Entry 2JK6 (X-ray diffraction, 2.95 A resolution); this record covers chains A and B.

== Chain A (and B) ==
Name: Trypanothione reductase
Source organism: Leishmania infantum
Notes: EC 1.8.1.12; chain B of this document is another copy of the same molecule, construct and numbering; everything in this record applies to it too
UniProt: A4HSF7 (A4HSF7_LEIIN); numbering as in UniProt (aligned over 1-491)
Amino-acid sequence (511 residues; numbered -19 to 491; the number before each row is that of its first residue; numbers below 1 keep their minus sign (Met-19 is residue -19)):
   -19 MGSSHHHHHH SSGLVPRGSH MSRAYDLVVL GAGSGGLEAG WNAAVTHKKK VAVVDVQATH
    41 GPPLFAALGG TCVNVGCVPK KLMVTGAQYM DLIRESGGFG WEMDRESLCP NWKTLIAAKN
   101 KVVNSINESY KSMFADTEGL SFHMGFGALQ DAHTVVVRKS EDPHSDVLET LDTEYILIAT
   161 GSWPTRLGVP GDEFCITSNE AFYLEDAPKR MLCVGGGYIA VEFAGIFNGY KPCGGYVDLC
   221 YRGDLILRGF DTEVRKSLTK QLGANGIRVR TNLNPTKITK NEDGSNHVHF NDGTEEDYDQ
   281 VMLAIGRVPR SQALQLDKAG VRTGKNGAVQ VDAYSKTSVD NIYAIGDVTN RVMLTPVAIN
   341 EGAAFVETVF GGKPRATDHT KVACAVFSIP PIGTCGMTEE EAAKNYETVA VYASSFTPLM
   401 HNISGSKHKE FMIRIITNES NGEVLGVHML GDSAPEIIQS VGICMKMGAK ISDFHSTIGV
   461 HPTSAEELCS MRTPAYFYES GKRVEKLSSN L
Disordered / not traced: -19 to 0, 490-491
Disulfide bonds: Cys52-Cys57
Small-molecule neighbours: FAD (flavin-adenine dinucleotide): Leu10, Gly11, Ala12, Gly13, Ser14, Gly15, Gly16, Val34, Asp35, Val36, Ala46, Ala47, Gly50, Thr51, Cys52, Val55, Gly56, Cys57, Lys60, Gly125, Phe126, Gly127, Ala159, Thr160, Gly161, Ser178, Phe182, Tyr198, Ile199, Phe203, Arg287, Arg290, Leu294, Ile325, Gly326, Asp327, Met333, Leu334, Thr335, Pro336, Ala338, Phe367

== Interface between chain A and chain B ==
Residue-residue contacts (143; chain A residue first):
  Cys52(A) with His461(B)
  Cys57(A) with His461(B); Pro462(B)
  Val58(A) with Leu399(B), hydrophobic
  Lys61(A) with Pro462(B), hydrogen bond (side chain-backbone)
  Leu62(A) with Phe79(B); Met400(B), hydrophobic; Ile403(B), hydrophobic
  Thr65(A) with Met400(B)
  Gly66(A) with Phe79(B); Trp81(B), hydrogen bond (backbone-side chain)
  Tyr69(A) with Leu72(B); Glu75(B); Ser76(B); Phe79(B), hydrophobic; Trp81(B)
  Met70(A) with Trp81(B), hydrophobic
  Leu72(A) with Tyr69(B)
  Ile73(A) with Trp81(B), hydrophobic; Met83(B), hydrophobic
  Glu75(A) with Tyr69(B)
  Ser76(A) with Tyr69(B)
  Phe79(A) with Leu62(B); Gly66(B); Tyr69(B), hydrophobic; Asn91(B); Leu95(B); Tyr210(B), hydrogen bond (backbone-side chain)
  Gly80(A) with Pro90(B); Asn91(B), hydrogen bond (backbone-backbone); Thr94(B)
  Trp81(A) with Gly66(B), hydrogen bond (side chain-backbone); Tyr69(B); Met70(B), hydrophobic; Ile73(B), hydrophobic; Pro90(B); Gly209(B); Tyr210(B)
  Glu82(A) with Leu88(B); Asn91(B), hydrogen bond
  Met83(A) with Ile73(B), hydrophobic; Met83(B), hydrophobic; Leu88(B), hydrophobic
  Leu88(A) with Glu82(B); Met83(B), hydrophobic
  Pro90(A) with Gly80(B); Trp81(B)
  Asn91(A) with Phe79(B); Gly80(B), hydrogen bond (backbone-backbone); Glu82(B), hydrogen bond
  Thr94(A) with Gly80(B)
  Leu95(A) with Phe79(B)
  Ala98(A) with Ile403(B), hydrophobic
  Val102(A) with Asn402(B); Ile403(B), hydrophobic
  Ile106(A) with Leu399(B), hydrophobic
  Gly209(A) with Trp81(B)
  Tyr210(A) with Phe79(B), hydrogen bond (side chain-backbone); Trp81(B)
  Thr335(A) with His461(B)
  Pro336(A) with Ile458(B), hydrophobic; Gly459(B); His461(B)
  Asn340(A) with Ile458(B)
  Asp358(A) with Ile458(B)
  Val362(A) with Ile458(B), hydrophobic
  Ala363(A) with Val460(B), hydrophobic
  Cys364(A) with Val460(B)
  Ala365(A) with Val460(B), hydrophobic
  Phe367(A) with Pro462(B)
  Leu399(A) with Val58(B), hydrophobic; Ile106(B), hydrophobic
  Met400(A) with Leu62(B), hydrophobic; Thr65(B)
  Ile403(A) with Leu62(B), hydrophobic; Ala98(B), hydrophobic; Val102(B), hydrophobic
  Ser433(A) with Ser433(B); Glu436(B)
  Pro435(A) with Thr463(B)
  Glu436(A) with Ser433(B); Ile437(B); Thr463(B); Ser464(B), hydrogen bond (side chain-backbone); Ala465(B), hydrogen bond (side chain-backbone)
  Ile437(A) with Glu436(B); Ser440(B)
  Gln439(A) with Ile458(B); Gly459(B); Val460(B), hydrogen bond (side chain-backbone); Ala465(B); Glu466(B); Cys469(B)
  Ser440(A) with Ile437(B), hydrogen bond (side chain-backbone); Ser440(B); Val441(B); Cys444(B)
  Val441(A) with Ser440(B)
  Gly442(A) with Thr457(B)
  Ile443(A) with Cys444(B), hydrophobic; Asp453(B); Phe454(B), hydrophobic; Thr457(B)
  Cys444(A) with Ser440(B); Ile443(B), hydrophobic; Cys444(B), hydrogen bond
  Lys446(A) with Ser456(B)
  Met447(A) with Ala449(B), hydrophobic; Asp453(B)
  Ala449(A) with Met447(B), hydrophobic
  Asp453(A) with Ile443(B); Met447(B)
  Phe454(A) with Ile443(B), hydrophobic
  Ser456(A) with Lys446(B)
  Thr457(A) with Gly442(B); Ile443(B)
  Ile458(A) with Pro336(B), hydrophobic; Asn340(B); Asp358(B); Val362(B), hydrophobic; Gln439(B)
  Gly459(A) with Pro336(B); Ala363(B); Gln439(B)
  Val460(A) with Ala363(B), hydrophobic; Cys364(B); Ala365(B), hydrophobic; Gln439(B), hydrogen bond (backbone-side chain)
  His461(A) with Cys52(B); Cys57(B); Thr335(B); Pro336(B)
  Pro462(A) with Cys57(B); Lys61(B), hydrogen bond (backbone-side chain); Phe367(B)
  Thr463(A) with Pro435(B); Glu436(B)
  Ser464(A) with Glu436(B), hydrogen bond (backbone-side chain)
  Ala465(A) with Glu436(B), hydrogen bond (backbone-side chain); Gln439(B)
  Glu466(A) with Gln439(B)
  Leu468(A) with Ser440(B)
  Cys469(A) with Gln439(B)
Interface residues without a listed pair, chain A (75 interface residues in all): Gly78, Cys89, Lys99, Val337, Thr357, Asn402, Ile438
Interface residues without a listed pair, chain B (74 interface residues in all): Gly78, Cys89, Lys99, Val337, Thr357, Ile438

== In short ==
75 residues of chain A and 74 residues of chain B are in contact; the contacts include 18 hydrogen bonds.
Polar contacts include Lys61(A)-Pro462(B), Gly66(A)-Trp81(B) and Phe79(A)-Tyr210(B). Ligands of chain A:
flavin-adenine dinucleotide.
Both chains are Trypanothione reductase (Leishmania infantum). Entry 2JK6 (Structure of Trypanothione
Reductase from Leishmania infantum) was determined by X-ray diffraction (same publication as 2W0H).
